PDB entry 6OMG | X-ray diffraction, 2.10 A resolution | chains C and D of the 4 polymer chains in the assembly

Chain C:
Name: Chimeric T cell antigen receptor alpha chain VA14, VA24
Organism: Mus musculus
Sequence (209 residues; row label = number of the first residue in the row; numbering starts at 0):
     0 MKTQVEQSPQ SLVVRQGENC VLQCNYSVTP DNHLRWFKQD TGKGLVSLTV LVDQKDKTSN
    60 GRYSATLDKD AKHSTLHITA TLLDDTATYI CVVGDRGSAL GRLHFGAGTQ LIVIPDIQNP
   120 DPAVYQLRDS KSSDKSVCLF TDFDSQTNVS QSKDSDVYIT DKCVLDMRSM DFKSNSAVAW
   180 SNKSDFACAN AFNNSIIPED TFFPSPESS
Disordered / not traced: 0, 182-184, 205-208
Cystine bridges: Cys-23/Cys-90, Cys-137/Cys-187
Bound ions: Na+ site 1: Gln-22, Thr-108; Na+ site 2: Leu-99 (shared with 1 residue of chain A)
Small-molecule neighbours: MVV ((2R)-1-(alpha-D-glucopyranosyloxy)-3-(octadecanoyloxy)propan-2-yl (9Z)-octadec-9-enoate): Pro-29, Asn-31, Asp-94, Arg-95, Gly-96

Chain D:
Name: Chimeric T cell antigen receptor beta chain VB8.2, VB11
Organism: Mus musculus
Sequence (241 residues; row label = number of the first residue in the row; numbering starts at 0):
     0 MEAAVTQSPR NKVAVTGGKV TLSCNQTNNH NNMYWYRQDT GHGLRLIHYS YGAGSTEKGD
    60 IPDGYKASRP SQENFSLILE LATPSQTSVY FCASGDEGYT QYFGPGTRLL VLEDLRNVTP
   120 PKVSLFEPSK AEISHTQKAT LVCLATGFYP DHVELSWWVN GKEVHSGVCT DPQPLKEQPA
   180 LNDSRYSLSS RLRVSATFWQ NPRNHFRCQV QFYGLSENDE WTQDRAKPVT QIVSAEAWGR
   240 A
Disordered / not traced: 0-1
Cystine bridges: Cys-23/Cys-91, Cys-142/Cys-207
Bound ions: Na+: Arg-36, Gly-42

Chain C / chain D interface:
Inter-chain disulfides: Cys-162(C)/Cys-168(D)
Residue-residue contacts - 90 pairs, chain C then chain D:
  Asn-31(C) / Tyr-98(D)
  His-32(C) / Tyr-98(D)
  Gln-38(C) / Gln-37(D)  hydrogen bond
  Gln-38(C) / Phe-90(D)
  Gly-41(C) / Arg-107(D)  hydrogen bond (backbone-side chain)
  Leu-44(C) / Phe-102(D)  hydrophobic
  Val-51(C) / Tyr-98(D)
  Ile-89(C) / Gln-37(D)
  Arg-95(C) / Tyr-98(D)
  Gly-96(C) / Tyr-98(D)
  Ser-97(C) / Glu-96(D)
  Ser-97(C) / Gly-97(D)
  Ser-97(C) / Tyr-98(D)
  Ala-98(C) / Asn-31(D)
  Ala-98(C) / Tyr-33(D)
  Ala-98(C) / Asp-95(D)
  Ala-98(C) / Glu-96(D)  hydrogen bond (backbone-backbone)
  Ala-98(C) / Gly-97(D)  hydrogen bond (backbone-backbone)
  Arg-101(C) / Leu-45(D)
  Arg-101(C) / Tyr-48(D)  hydrogen bond
  Arg-101(C) / Asp-59(D)  salt bridge
  Leu-102(C) / Tyr-35(D)
  Leu-102(C) / Gln-100(D)
  Phe-104(C) / Tyr-35(D)  hydrophobic
  Phe-104(C) / Gly-42(D)
  Phe-104(C) / Leu-43(D)
  Phe-104(C) / Phe-102(D)  hydrophobic
  Gly-105(C) / Gly-42(D)
  Ala-106(C) / Gly-40(D)
  Ala-106(C) / His-41(D)
  Ala-106(C) / Gly-42(D)
  Asp-120(C) / His-134(D)  salt bridge
  Tyr-124(C) / Ser-128(D)
  Tyr-124(C) / Ala-130(D)
  Tyr-124(C) / Glu-131(D)
  Tyr-124(C) / His-134(D)
  Tyr-124(C) / Thr-135(D)
  Gln-125(C) / Ser-128(D)
  Leu-126(C) / Phe-125(D)
  Leu-126(C) / Glu-126(D)
  Leu-126(C) / Thr-139(D)
  Leu-126(C) / Val-141(D)  hydrophobic
  Arg-127(C) / Phe-125(D)
  Arg-127(C) / Glu-126(D)  hydrogen bond (backbone-backbone)
  Asp-128(C) / Ser-123(D)  hydrogen bond
  Asp-128(C) / Leu-124(D)
  Asp-128(C) / Phe-125(D)
  Ser-129(C) / Leu-124(D)  hydrogen bond (backbone-backbone)
  Ser-129(C) / Glu-126(D)
  Ser-129(C) / Glu-235(D)
  Ser-135(C) / Phe-125(D)
  Val-136(C) / Phe-125(D)  hydrophobic
  Val-136(C) / Leu-143(D)  hydrophobic
  Leu-138(C) / Thr-139(D)
  Thr-140(C) / Arg-192(D)
  Asp-141(C) / Thr-135(D)
  Asp-141(C) / Arg-192(D)  salt bridge
  Tyr-157(C) / Leu-174(D)  hydrophobic
  Tyr-157(C) / Glu-176(D)  hydrogen bond (side chain-backbone)
  Ile-158(C) / Leu-174(D)
  Thr-159(C) / Asp-170(D)
  Thr-159(C) / Ser-188(D)
  Thr-159(C) / Arg-190(D)  hydrogen bond
  Asp-160(C) / Arg-190(D)
  Cys-162(C) / Cys-168(D)  disulfide
  Cys-162(C) / Thr-169(D)
  Cys-162(C) / Arg-190(D)
  Val-163(C) / Cys-168(D)
  Leu-164(C) / Gly-166(D)
  Leu-164(C) / Val-167(D)
  Leu-164(C) / Cys-168(D)  hydrophobic
  Leu-164(C) / Arg-192(D)
  Asp-165(C) / Ser-165(D)  hydrogen bond (backbone-side chain)
  Asp-165(C) / Gly-166(D)  hydrogen bond (backbone-backbone)
  Met-166(C) / Lys-137(D)
  Met-166(C) / Ser-165(D)
  Met-166(C) / Arg-192(D)
  Met-166(C) / Val-193(D)
  Arg-167(C) / Ser-165(D)  hydrogen bond (backbone-side chain)
  Met-169(C) / Ser-194(D)
  Phe-171(C) / Lys-137(D)
  Phe-171(C) / Arg-192(D)
  Ser-173(C) / Arg-192(D)  hydrogen bond
  Ser-175(C) / Arg-190(D)  hydrogen bond
  Ala-176(C) / Arg-190(D)
  Val-177(C) / Arg-190(D)
  Trp-179(C) / Leu-143(D)  hydrophobic
  Trp-179(C) / Ser-186(D)
  Phe-201(C) / His-134(D)
  Pro-203(C) / Ala-130(D)  hydrophobic
Interface residues without a listed pair, chain C (55 interface residues in all): Arg-34, Phe-36, Lys-42, Gly-43, Val-49, Leu-99, Lys-134, Ser-168
Interface residues without a listed pair, chain D (53 interface residues in all): Tyr-50, Thr-99, Pro-104, Pro-127, Lys-175, Ala-236

In short:
55 residues of chain C and 53 residues of chain D are in contact; the contacts include 1 disulfide bond, 15
hydrogen bonds and 3 salt bridges. Among the polar pairs are Arg-101(C)/Asp-59(D), Asp-120(C)/His-134(D) and
Asp-141(C)/Arg-192(D). Chain C binds compound MVV.
Chain C is Chimeric T cell antigen receptor alpha chain VA14, VA24 and chain D is Chimeric T cell antigen
receptor beta chain VB8.2, VB11, both from Mus musculus; the structure, Structure of mouse CD1D- Glc-DAG (sn-1
C18:0, sn-2 C18:1c9)-iNKT TCR Ternary complex, was determined by X-ray diffraction.
